7TO5 - chains A and B; structure by X-ray diffraction, 1.13 A resolution.

# Chain A (and B)
Name: Protease
From: Human immunodeficiency virus 1
Notes: chain B of this document is another copy of the same molecule, construct and numbering; everything in this record applies to it too
UniProtKB: Q5RZ08 (Q5RZ08_9HIV1); residue numbers follow UniProt; this construct covers 1-99
Amino-acid sequence (99 residues; each row starts with the number of its first residue):
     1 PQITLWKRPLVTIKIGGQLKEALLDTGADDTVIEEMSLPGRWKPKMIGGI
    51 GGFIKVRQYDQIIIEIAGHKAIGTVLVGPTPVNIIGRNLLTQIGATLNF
Sequence notes: engineered mutation Lys7 (Gln in Q5RZ08), Ile33 (Leu in Q5RZ08), Ile63 (Leu in Q5RZ08), Ala67 (Cys in Q5RZ08), Ala95 (Cys in Q5RZ08)
Ion coordination: Na+ near Asp60 (its only coordinating residue here)
Small-molecule neighbours: G8R ((1R,3aS,4S,6S,7aR)-octahydro-1,6-epoxy-2-benzofuran-4-yl [(2S,3R)-4-{[2-(cyclopropylamino)-1,3-benzothiazole-6-sulfonyl](2-methylpropyl)amino}-3-hydroxy-1-phenylbutan-2-yl]carbamate): Arg8, Leu23, Asp25, Gly27, Ala28, Asp29, Asp30, Val32, Lys45, Ile47, Gly48, Gly49, Ile50, Pro81, Val82, Ile84

# How chain A and chain B interact
Contacting residue pairs (101):
  Pro1(A) with Leu97(B); Asn98(B); Phe99(B), hydrogen bond (backbone-backbone)
  Gln2(A) with Thr96(B); Leu97(B); Asn98(B), hydrogen bond
  Ile3(A) with Thr96(B); Leu97(B), hydrogen bond (backbone-backbone); Phe99(B), hydrophobic
  Leu5(A) with Arg87(B), hydrogen bond (backbone-side chain); Thr91(B); Ala95(B)
  Trp6(A) with Arg87(B), hydrogen bond (backbone-side chain); Thr91(B)
  Lys7(A) with Arg87(B)
  Arg8(A) with Asp29(B), salt bridge; Arg87(B)
  Pro9(A) with Thr26(B); Arg87(B)
  Leu23(A) with Gly27(B)
  Leu24(A) with Thr26(B), hydrogen bond (backbone-side chain); Leu97(B), hydrophobic
  Asp25(A) with Asp25(B); Thr26(B); Gly27(B), hydrogen bond (side chain-backbone)
  Thr26(A) with Leu5(B); Pro9(B); Leu24(B), hydrogen bond (side chain-backbone); Asp25(B); Thr26(B), hydrogen bond (side chain-backbone); Leu97(B)
  Gly27(A) with Leu23(B); Asp25(B), hydrogen bond (backbone-side chain)
  Asp29(A) with Arg8(B), salt bridge
  Ile47(A) with Ile50(B), hydrophobic
  Gly49(A) with Ile50(B); Pro81(B)
  Ile50(A) with Ile47(B), hydrophobic; Gly48(B); Gly49(B); Ile50(B), hydrogen bond (backbone-backbone); Gly51(B), hydrogen bond (backbone-backbone); Gly52(B); Ile54(B); Thr80(B); Pro81(B); Ile84(B), hydrophobic
  Gly51(A) with Ile50(B), hydrogen bond (backbone-backbone); Gly51(B); Gly52(B); Phe53(B); Ile54(B)
  Gly52(A) with Ile50(B); Gly51(B)
  Ile54(A) with Ile50(B), hydrophobic; Gly51(B)
  His69(A) with Phe99(B)
  Thr80(A) with Ile50(B)
  Pro81(A) with Gly49(B); Ile50(B)
  Ile84(A) with Ile50(B), hydrophobic
  Arg87(A) with Leu5(B), hydrogen bond (side chain-backbone); Trp6(B), hydrogen bond (side chain-backbone); Lys7(B), hydrogen bond (side chain-backbone); Arg8(B); Pro9(B)
  Leu90(A) with Leu5(B), hydrophobic
  Thr91(A) with Leu5(B); Trp6(B)
  Gln92(A) with Trp6(B)
  Ile93(A) with Phe99(B)
  Gly94(A) with Asn98(B); Phe99(B)
  Ala95(A) with Leu5(B); Asn98(B); Phe99(B), hydrophobic
  Thr96(A) with Gln2(B); Ile3(B); Thr4(B); Thr96(B); Leu97(B); Asn98(B), hydrogen bond (backbone-backbone)
  Leu97(A) with Pro1(B); Gln2(B); Ile3(B), hydrogen bond (backbone-backbone); Leu24(B), hydrophobic; Thr26(B); Thr96(B)
  Asn98(A) with Pro1(B); Gln2(B), hydrogen bond; Gly94(B); Ala95(B); Thr96(B), hydrogen bond (backbone-backbone); Asn98(B), hydrogen bond
  Phe99(A) with Pro1(B), hydrogen bond (backbone-backbone); Ile3(B), hydrophobic; Leu24(B), hydrophobic; His69(B); Ile93(B); Gly94(B); Ala95(B), hydrophobic
Other interface residues (no listed pair), chain A (41 interface residues in all): Thr4, Val32, Gly48, Phe53, Ala67, Pro79
Other interface residues (no listed pair), chain B (39 interface residues in all): Val32, Ala67, Leu90

# Overview
41 residues of chain A face 39 of chain B across their interface; the contacts include 22 hydrogen bonds and 2
salt bridges. Polar pairs include Arg8(A)-Asp29(B), Gln2(A)-Asn98(B) and Leu5(A)-Arg87(B). Ligands of chain A:
compound G8R.
Chain A and chain B are both Protease (Human immunodeficiency virus 1); the structure, HIV-1 wild type
protease with GRL-05816A, with C-4 substituted cyclohexane-fused bis-tetrahydrofuran (Chf-THF) derivatives as
P2-ligand [diastereomer ..., was determined by X-ray diffraction, deposited together with 7TO6.
